Entry 3AOI (X-ray diffraction, 4.30 A resolution (low resolution: residue-level contacts below are approximate; hydrogen-bond / salt-bridge calls are withheld)); this record covers chains C and X of the 8 polymer chains in the assembly.

Chain C:
Name: DNA-directed RNA polymerase subunit beta
Source organism: Thermus thermophilus
Notes: EC 2.7.7.6
Reference sequence: Q8RQE9 (RPOB_THET8); residues 1-1119 here = UniProt positions 1-1119
Chain sequence (1119 residues; row label = number of the first residue in the row):
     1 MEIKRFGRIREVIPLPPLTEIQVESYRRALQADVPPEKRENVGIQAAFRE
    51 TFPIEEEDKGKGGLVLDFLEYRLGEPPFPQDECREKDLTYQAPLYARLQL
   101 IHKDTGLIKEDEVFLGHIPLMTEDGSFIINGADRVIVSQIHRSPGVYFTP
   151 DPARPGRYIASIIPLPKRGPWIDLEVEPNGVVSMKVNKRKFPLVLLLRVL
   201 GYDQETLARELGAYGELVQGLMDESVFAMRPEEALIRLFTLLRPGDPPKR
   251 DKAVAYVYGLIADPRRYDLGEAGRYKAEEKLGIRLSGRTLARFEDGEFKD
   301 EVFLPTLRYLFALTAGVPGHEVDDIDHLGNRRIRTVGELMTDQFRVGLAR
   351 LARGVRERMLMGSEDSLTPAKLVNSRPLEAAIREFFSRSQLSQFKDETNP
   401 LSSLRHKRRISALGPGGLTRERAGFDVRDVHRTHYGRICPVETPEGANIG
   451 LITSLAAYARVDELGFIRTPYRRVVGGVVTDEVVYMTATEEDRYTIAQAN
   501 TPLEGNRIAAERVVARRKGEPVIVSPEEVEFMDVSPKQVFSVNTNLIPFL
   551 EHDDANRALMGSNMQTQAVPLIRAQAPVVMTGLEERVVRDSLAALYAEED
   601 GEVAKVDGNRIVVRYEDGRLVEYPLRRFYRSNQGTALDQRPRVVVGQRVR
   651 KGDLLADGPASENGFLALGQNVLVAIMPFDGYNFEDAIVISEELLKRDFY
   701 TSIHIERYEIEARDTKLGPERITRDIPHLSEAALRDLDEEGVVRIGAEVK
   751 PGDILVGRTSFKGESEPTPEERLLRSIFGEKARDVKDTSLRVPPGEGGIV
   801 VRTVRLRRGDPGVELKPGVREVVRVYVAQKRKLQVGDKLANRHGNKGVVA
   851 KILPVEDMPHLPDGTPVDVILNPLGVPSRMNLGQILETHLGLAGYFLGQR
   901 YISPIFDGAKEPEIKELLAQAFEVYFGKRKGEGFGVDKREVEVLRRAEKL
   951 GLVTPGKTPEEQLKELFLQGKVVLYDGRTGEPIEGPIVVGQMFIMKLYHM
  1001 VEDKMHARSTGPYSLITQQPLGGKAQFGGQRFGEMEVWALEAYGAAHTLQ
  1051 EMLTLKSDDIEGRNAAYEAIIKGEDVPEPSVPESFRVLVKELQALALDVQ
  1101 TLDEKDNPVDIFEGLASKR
Not modelled in the structure: 57-62, 763-785, 1113-1119

Chain X:
Name: Anti-cleavage anti-GreA transcription factor Gfh1
Source organism: Thermus thermophilus
Reference sequence: Q5SJG6 (Q5SJG6_THET8); numbering as in UniProt (aligned over 1-156)
Chain sequence (156 residues; numbered 1 to 156; the number before each row is that of its first residue):
     1 MAREVKLTKAGYERLMQQLERERERLQEATKILQELMESSDDYDDSGLEA
    51 AKQEKARIEARIDSLEDILSRAVILEEGSGEVIGLGSVVELEDPLSGERL
   101 SVQVVSPAEANVLDTPMKISDASPMGKALLGHRVGDVLSLDTPKGRREFR
   151 VVAIHG
Not modelled in the structure: 1-2
UniProt features mapped onto this chain:
  - binding site (Zn(2+)): Glu-20, Glu-24

Chain C / chain X interface:
Contacting residue pairs (7):
  Asp-554(C) with Ser-46(X)
  Asn-556(C) with Asp-45(X); Ser-46(X)
  Arg-557(C) with Asp-42(X); Asp-45(X)
  Glu-685(C) with Asp-41(X)
  Arg-879(C) with Asp-42(X)
Interface residues without a listed pair, chain C (6 interface residues in all): Asp-686
Interface residues without a listed pair, chain X (5 interface residues in all): Ser-40

Summary:
Chain C and chain X form an interface of 6 and 5 residues respectively. Curated annotation (UniProt) lists
Zn2+-binding residues Glu-20(X) and Glu-24(X) on chain X.
Chain C is DNA-directed RNA polymerase subunit beta and chain X is Anti-cleavage anti-GreA transcription
factor Gfh1, both from Thermus thermophilus; the structure, RNA polymerase-Gfh1 complex (Crystal type 2), was
determined by X-ray diffraction together with 3AOH from the same study.
